Entry 7PWG (electron microscopy, 2.75 A resolution); this record covers chains 1 and A of the 44 polymer chains in the assembly.

== Chain 1 ==
Molecule: rRNA 28S
From: Giardia lamblia ATCC 50803
Sequence (2707 nucleotides; row label = number of the first residue in the row):
     1 GCGCGGCCCG AGGCGGCGGG GGCGACGGGC GGAACUUAAG CAUAUCAGUA CGCCCCGGAG
    61 GAGAAACCAA CCGGGAUUCC CCGUAGCGGC GAGCGACGCG GGAGGAGCCC GCCCCGAAGG
   121 CGCGCUGUGG GGCGCAGGCG CAGGCCCGCC GCGAGGGGGC CCGAGGGCCC CGCCCGAGAG
   181 GGUGCAAGCC CCGUACGGCG GCCGCCGGGC CUGCGCGGCG AGUAGCGCUG CUUGAGCGUG
   241 CAGCGCGAAG GGAGGCGCGG CCCUUCCAAG GCUAAAUACG CCCCGGGACC GAUAGCGGAC
   301 CAAGUAGCGC GAGCGAACGG UGAAAAGGAC GCCCUGCGGC CGCUCAAAAG ACCUGAACCC
   361 GGCCGGCCGC CGGCCCGCCG GCCCCGUCUC GAXACXCGGA CCGAGGAGCC ACGCGCCGCG
   421 GCGAGCCCGA GGGAGCCCCC GCGGCGGAGC GAGCGCGAGA CGCCCCGGGC CCGCCGCGCC
   481 CCUGCGGGCG UGCGCGGGCC GAGCCGCGGC GCGUGGGCCC GAXAGGCGGU GAUCUAUGCC
   541 CGGCGAGGGC GAGGCCGGGC GAAAGCCUGG UGGAGGCCCG CCGCGGUGCU GACGCGCAGA
   601 UCGCUCGUCG GAGCCGGGCA UGGGGGCGAA AGACUCAUCG AACCGCCUGG UAGCUGGUUG
   661 CCUCCGAAAU GUCUCCCAGG ACAGCCGCCG CCCCGCAGUU GCGGCCCGUA GAGCGCUGGC
   721 CGGCGGGAGC GGGGGGCCUG CCCCUCGCCC GCCCCCCAAA CUCCGAAGGG CCGCGCCGCC
   781 CCGCCGCUGG CCUGGGCGGG GCGGGCGAAU GCGGGCGGCG CGUGGGCCCC UCCUGGUAAG
   841 CAGGACGGGC GAGGCGGGAC GAUCCGGACG CCGGGCCAGG GUGCGCCGCC GGGGCCCGCG
   901 GAACGGCGUC GGCCGGUCCC GACAGCUGGA AGGUGGCCCC AGAAGUCGGC AUCCUCCAGG
   961 GAGUGUGUAA CAACCCACCA GCCGAAUCGG CCGGCCCGGA AAAUGGAGCG CGCCGGAGCC
  1021 CCGGACCCGC GCCCGGCCGC CGCGCGCGGC GGGUAGGAGG CCGCAGAGGC CCCGGGGGCG
  1081 AAGGCGGCGC GCAGGCCCCG CCGGACCGGC CUCUGGUGCA GAUCUCGGCA GCAGUAGCCG
  1141 CUACUCCGCG CCCCGGAGGA CUGAGGGGGA GACGGGUUCC GCGGCGCCUG CAUCUGGCCG
  1201 CGGGUGACUC GGGCCUAAGC GGCGGGUGAA GACCGGGAAG GGGCGUGCCC GCCCGUCGAA
  1261 CGGGGAGCCG GCGGAGACUC CGGCAGGCGC GGCCCCCGCG GAGACGCCCG CCCCCCGGCG
  1321 ACGCGCACGG GGACCGCGGC GGGCGGCGCC CCGGCCCGCG AACGCCCCGC AGCCCCCGGA
  1381 CGCCUUGCGC GGAGAGGGGG GCCCGGGGGC GGACCCCGCG CGUCCCCGGC CGCCCCUGAA
  1441 AAGCCGGGGG GCGCCGGCCG CGCGCCGUAC CGACCGCAGC AGGACUCCGG GGUCAGCAGC
  1501 CUCUAGCGCG GGAGCGAACG CGGCUCAGGG AAGUCGGCAA GCCGGCUCCG UAACCUCGGG
  1561 AAAAGGAGUG GCUCUGACGG CGCGCCGGGU CAGAACUGGA ACGGACGCGG GGAUCCCGAC
  1621 UGUUUACUAG AAACACAGCG UCGCGAGGGC CGCACCCGGC GCUGGCGCGA CGUGAUUUCU
  1681 GCCCAGUGCC ACGACCGUCA CCGUGAAGCG AUCCGCCGAA GCCCUGGUAA ACGGCGGGAG
  1741 UAACUAUGAC UCUCUUAAGG UAGCXAAXUG CCUCGUCGGG CAAUUUCCGA CGUGCAUGAA
  1801 UGGACCAACG AGGAUCCCAC UGUCCCGAGC CGCGCCUCCG CGAGCCUCCA GCCUCGGGAA
  1861 CGGGCGAGGG CCGGCCAGCG GGGCAAGAAG ACCCUUUUGA GCUUGACUCC AGCCCGGGCC
  1921 UGUGGGGCGG GGCGGCCGGC GCAGCGCACA GGGGAGGCCG CGCCCCUGAG ACACCCUGAC
  1981 GGCCGCCGCC GCCCCGCUCA CCCGGUCGCG CGGGGACCCG CCCGGGCGGG GAGUUCGGCU
  2041 GGGGCGGCGC GCCUGCUACA CCGGACCGCA GGCGUCCCAC GGCGGGCUCA GCGAGGACGG
  2101 AGACCUCCCG CGGAGCAGAA GGGCACAAGC CCGCCCGACC CGCGCCCCCC GUGCCGGCGC
  2161 GGGCCGCGAA AGCGGGGCCU ACCGAUCCUU CGCCGCCCCG GCCGCGGGCG CGGAGGUGGC
  2221 AGAAAAGUUA CCACAGGGAU AACUGGCUUG UGGCCGCCGA GCGCCCGCAG CGACGCGGCU
  2281 UUUUGAUCCU UXGAUGUCGG CUCUUCCUAC CGUCCGCGCG CACCGGCGCG GAAGCGUCGG
  2341 AUUGUUCACC CGUUCAAGGG AUCGUGAGCU GGGUUUAGAC CGUCGUGAGA CAGGUUAGUU
  2401 UUACCCUACU GGCCCCGGGG CCAGAGCACG GCGGGCCAGU ACGAGAGGAA CGCCCGCCGC
  2461 GGGCGCCCAG CCCCGCGGUU GCCCGCCGGG GCAGGACCGC GCGCCCGGGC CCGGGGGCCU
  2521 GGCGCUGCCG CCUCUAAAGC GCCACCCCCC CCUCCGGCCC CGCCGGGCCC GCGCCCCAGC
  2581 CCCGUGCCCC CUGCCCGAGG CGGCCCCCGC CCGGGAGGAC CACCCGGCGC GGCGCCCCUG
  2641 UACGGCGCAG GGCCUGCGAU CGCGUUCGCC CGGGGGGCGC GCCGGGCGGG CGCGCGGCCC
  2701 ACUUGCU
Disordered / not traced: 1-3, 132-146, 202-217, 335-337, 368, 434-436, 694, 727-748, 786, 897-899, 916-987, 1139, 1293-1297, 1308-1309, 1414-1415, 1453-1457, 1479, 1580-1586, 1692, 1743-1745, 1793, 1933-1988, 2099-2103, 2392, 2444, 2565-2566, 2648, 2654-2661, 2684-2685, 2695-2707
Modified residues: OMU (o2'-methyluridine 5'-monophosphate) at position 49, OMG (o2'-methylguanosine-5'-monophosphate) at position 313, OMG (o2'-methylguanosine-5'-monophosphate) at position 386, A2M (2'-O-methyladenosine 5'-(dihydrogen phosphate)) at position 393, A2M (2'-O-methyladenosine 5'-(dihydrogen phosphate)) at position 396, A2M (2'-O-methyladenosine 5'-(dihydrogen phosphate)) at position 523, OMG (o2'-methylguanosine-5'-monophosphate) at position 624, OMG (o2'-methylguanosine-5'-monophosphate) at position 1121, OMG (o2'-methylguanosine-5'-monophosphate) at position 1204, OMG (o2'-methylguanosine-5'-monophosphate) at position 1520, OMC (o2'-methylycytidine-5'-monophosphate) at position 1684, 5MC (5-methylcytidine-5'-monophosphate) at position 1765, A2M (2'-O-methyladenosine 5'-(dihydrogen phosphate)) at position 1768, OMG (o2'-methylguanosine-5'-monophosphate) at position 1775, OMC (o2'-methylycytidine-5'-monophosphate) at position 1824, OMG (o2'-methylguanosine-5'-monophosphate) at position 1882, OMU (o2'-methyluridine 5'-monophosphate) at position 1896, OMU (o2'-methyluridine 5'-monophosphate) at position 1897, OMU (o2'-methyluridine 5'-monophosphate) at position 1908, OMG (o2'-methylguanosine-5'-monophosphate) at position 2042, OMG (o2'-methylguanosine-5'-monophosphate) at position 2074, OMG (o2'-methylguanosine-5'-monophosphate) at position 2237, 5MC (5-methylcytidine-5'-monophosphate) at position 2292, OMC (o2'-methylycytidine-5'-monophosphate) at position 2380
Ion coordination: K+ site 1: A33, OMU_49; K+ site 2 near A34 (its only coordinating residue here); K+ site 3: C35, C46; K+ site 4: U37, A42; K+ site 5 near A38 (its only coordinating residue here); K+ site 6: A38, A39, G89, G91 (together with triethylene glycol); Mg2+ site 1: G40, C41; Mg2+ site 2: C41, G1899; K+ site 7: C41, A42; K+ site 8: A42, U43; K+ site 9: U43, A44, U45; K+ site 10: U43, A44, G88, G91; 153 more K+ sites not listed; 86 more Mg2+ sites not listed

== Chain A ==
Molecule: Ribosomal protein L2
From: Giardia lamblia ATCC 50803
UniProtKB: E2RTN4 (E2RTN4_GIAIC); residue numbers follow UniProt; this construct covers 1-251
Sequence (251 residues; numbered 1 to 251; the number before each row is that of its first residue):
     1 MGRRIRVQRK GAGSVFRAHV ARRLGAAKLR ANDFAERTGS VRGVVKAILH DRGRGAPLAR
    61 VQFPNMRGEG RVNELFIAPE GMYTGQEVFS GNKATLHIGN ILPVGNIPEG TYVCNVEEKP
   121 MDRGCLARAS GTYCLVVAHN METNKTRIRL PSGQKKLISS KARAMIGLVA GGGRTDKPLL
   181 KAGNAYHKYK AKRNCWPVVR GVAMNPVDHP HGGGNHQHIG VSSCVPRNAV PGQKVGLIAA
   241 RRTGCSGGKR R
Disordered / not traced: 1, 251
Ion coordination: K+ site 1: Gly2 (shared with G625(1) of chain 1); K+ site 2: Arg3 (shared with G2031(1) of chain 1); K+ site 3: Arg4 (shared with G626(1) of chain 1); K+ site 4: Gln8 (shared with G2030(1) of chain 1); K+ site 5: Asn194, Trp196; K+ site 6: Val198 (shared with A1635(1), C1636(1), G1674(1) of chain 1); K+ site 7: His211, Gly212, Gly213, His218 (shared with A2388(1) of chain 1)

== Chain 1 / chain A interface ==
Residue-residue contacts - 238 pairs, chain 1 then chain A:
  U537(1) with Val15(A), base contact; Asn194(A), hydrogen bond to the sugar
  G538(1) with Val15(A), sugar contact; His19(A), phosphate contact; Asn194(A), sugar contact
  C539(1) with His19(A), salt bridge to the phosphate
  C540(1) with Ala21(A), phosphate contact; Arg22(A), salt bridge to the phosphate; Arg52(A), salt bridge to the phosphate
  G576(1) with Lys181(A), salt bridge to the phosphate; Ala182(A), hydrogen bond to the base; Gly183(A), hydrogen bond to the base
  A612(1) with Ala182(A), base contact; Gly183(A), sugar contact; Tyr186(A), sugar contact; His187(A), salt bridge to the phosphate; Trp196(A), base contact
  U621(1) with Ser14(A), sugar contact
  G625(1) with Arg4(A), salt bridge to the phosphate
  G626(1) with Arg3(A), base contact; Arg4(A), phosphate contact; Arg9(A), phosphate contact
  C627(1) with Arg3(A), base contact; Arg9(A), salt bridge to the phosphate; Ser14(A), hydrogen bond to the phosphate; Val15(A), phosphate contact
  G628(1) with Arg3(A), base contact; Arg9(A), salt bridge to the phosphate; Asn194(A), phosphate contact; Asp208(A), hydrogen bond to the base
  A629(1) with Pro197(A), sugar contact; Val199(A), sugar contact
  A630(1) with Val199(A), base contact; Ala203(A), hydrogen bond to the sugar; Met204(A), base contact; Asp208(A), base contact
  G632(1) with Asn205(A), hydrogen bond to the sugar; Val207(A), base contact
  A633(1) with Arg3(A), base contact
  A641(1) with Gly2(A), hydrogen bond to the base
  G1219(1) with Arg17(A), salt bridge to the phosphate
  C1315(1) with Glu69(A), sugar contact; Gly70(A), phosphate contact
  C1316(1) with Gly70(A), phosphate contact; Arg71(A), hydrogen bond to the phosphate
  G1317(1) with Gln62(A), hydrogen bond to the phosphate; Arg71(A), salt bridge to the phosphate
  C1435(1) with Arg174(A), hydrogen bond to the base; Thr175(A), base contact; Lys177(A), salt bridge to the phosphate; Leu179(A), base contact; Lys188(A), base contact
  C1436(1) with His50(A), salt bridge to the phosphate; His187(A), stacking on the base
  U1437(1) with His50(A), salt bridge to the phosphate; Arg52(A), salt bridge to the phosphate
  C1634(1) with Arg200(A), salt bridge to the phosphate; Gln217(A), hydrogen bond to the phosphate
  A1635(1) with Pro197(A), phosphate contact; Val198(A), sugar contact; Val199(A), phosphate contact; Arg200(A), salt bridge to the phosphate
  C1636(1) with Ala182(A), sugar contact; Trp196(A), sugar contact; Pro197(A), phosphate contact; Val198(A), hydrogen bond to the phosphate
  A1637(1) with Leu179(A), hydrogen bond to the sugar; Leu180(A), hydrogen bond to the sugar; Lys181(A), sugar contact; Ala185(A), phosphate contact; Trp196(A), hydrogen bond to the phosphate
  G1638(1) with Pro178(A), phosphate contact; Leu179(A), hydrogen bond to the phosphate
  G1640(1) with Cys245(A), phosphate contact
  U1641(1) with Leu237(A), base contact; Thr243(A), sugar contact; Gly244(A), sugar contact
  C1642(1) with Ile238(A), hydrogen bond to the sugar; Ala240(A), phosphate contact; Arg242(A), sugar contact
  G1643(1) with Arg227(A), hydrogen bond to the phosphate; Ile238(A), sugar contact; Ala239(A), sugar contact; Ala240(A), phosphate contact; Arg241(A), salt bridge to the phosphate
  C1644(1) with Arg241(A), salt bridge to the phosphate
  G1645(1) with Leu126(A), base contact; Leu150(A), base contact; Pro151(A), base contact; Ser152(A), hydrogen bond to the base; Gln154(A), base contact; Lys156(A), hydrogen bond to the sugar
  A1646(1) with Glu118(A), hydrogen bond to the sugar; Lys156(A), salt bridge to the phosphate
  G1647(1) with Lys119(A), salt bridge to the phosphate
  G1649(1) with Arg227(A), phosphate contact
  C1650(1) with Val7(A), sugar contact; Arg227(A), salt bridge to the phosphate; Lys234(A), salt bridge to the phosphate
  C1651(1) with Val7(A), hydrogen bond to the sugar; Gln8(A), hydrogen bond to the sugar; Gly11(A), hydrogen bond to the sugar; Pro231(A), phosphate contact; Lys234(A), phosphate contact
  G1652(1) with Gln8(A), hydrogen bond to the phosphate; Gly11(A), sugar contact; Ala12(A), sugar contact; Pro231(A), phosphate contact
  G1658(1) with Gly11(A), hydrogen bond to the base
  G1659(1) with Lys10(A), sugar contact; Gly11(A), sugar contact; Arg17(A), phosphate contact
  C1660(1) with Phe16(A), sugar contact; Arg17(A), phosphate contact; Ala18(A), hydrogen bond to the phosphate; Arg193(A), phosphate contact
  G1661(1) with Ala18(A), phosphate contact; Arg193(A), salt bridge to the phosphate
  C1662(1) with Val20(A), base contact; Arg23(A), hydrogen bond to the sugar; Gly25(A), hydrogen bond to the base; Ala26(A), phosphate contact
  U1663(1) with Ala26(A), phosphate contact; Ala27(A), phosphate contact; Arg54(A), salt bridge to the phosphate; Arg128(A), salt bridge to the phosphate
  G1664(1) with Arg54(A), salt bridge to the phosphate; Glu118(A), base contact; Cys125(A), hydrogen bond to the sugar; Leu126(A), sugar contact; Ala127(A), hydrogen bond to the sugar; Arg128(A), salt bridge to the phosphate
  G1665(1) with Ala127(A), hydrogen bond to the phosphate; Arg128(A), hydrogen bond to the phosphate; Ala129(A), hydrogen bond to the phosphate; Thr132(A), phosphate contact; Pro151(A), sugar contact; Ser152(A), hydrogen bond to the sugar
  C1666(1) with Ala129(A), sugar contact; Ser130(A), hydrogen bond to the sugar; Gly131(A), base contact; Thr132(A), phosphate contact; Gly172(A), base contact; Gly173(A), hydrogen bond to the base; Arg174(A), hydrogen bond to the sugar; Thr175(A), sugar contact
  G1667(1) with Arg174(A), salt bridge to the phosphate
  C1668(1) with Lys192(A), salt bridge to the phosphate; Arg193(A), salt bridge to the phosphate
  G1669(1) with Arg193(A), salt bridge to the phosphate
  A1670(1) with Val7(A), sugar contact; Lys10(A), salt bridge to the phosphate; Val235(A), sugar contact; Gly236(A), hydrogen bond to the sugar; Leu237(A), base contact
  C1671(1) with Arg6(A), salt bridge to the phosphate; His209(A), salt bridge to the phosphate; His211(A), hydrogen bond to the phosphate; Val235(A), phosphate contact; Gly236(A), phosphate contact
  G1672(1) with Arg200(A), phosphate contact; Gly201(A), hydrogen bond to the phosphate; Val202(A), hydrogen bond to the phosphate; His211(A), salt bridge to the phosphate
  U1673(1) with Arg200(A), salt bridge to the phosphate; Val202(A), phosphate contact
  G1674(1) with Arg200(A), hydrogen bond to the base
  G1688(1) with Ser222(A), sugar contact; Cys224(A), hydrogen bond to the sugar
  C1689(1) with Cys224(A), sugar contact; Val225(A), sugar contact; Pro226(A), phosphate contact; Ala239(A), sugar contact; Ala240(A), hydrogen bond to the sugar
  C1690(1) with Pro226(A), phosphate contact; Arg227(A), hydrogen bond to the phosphate; Ala239(A), sugar contact; Ala240(A), sugar contact; Arg241(A), sugar contact
  G1727(1) with Arg241(A), hydrogen bond to the base
  U1728(1) with Arg242(A), phosphate contact; Thr243(A), hydrogen bond to the sugar
  A1729(1) with Arg242(A), salt bridge to the phosphate; Thr243(A), sugar contact; Gly244(A), phosphate contact
  A1730(1) with Gly244(A), phosphate contact; Cys245(A), hydrogen bond to the phosphate
  A1731(1) with Ser222(A), hydrogen bond to the base; Ser223(A), hydrogen bond to the sugar; Thr243(A), hydrogen bond to the sugar; Gly244(A), hydrogen bond to the phosphate
  C1732(1) with Gly220(A), hydrogen bond to the sugar; Val221(A), sugar contact; Ser222(A), sugar contact
  G1733(1) with His218(A), phosphate contact
  C1902(1) with Gly2(A), hydrogen bond to the phosphate; Pro206(A), phosphate contact
  U1903(1) with Pro206(A), phosphate contact
  A1911(1) with Val230(A), base contact
  G1912(1) with Asn228(A), base contact; Val230(A), base contact
  C1913(1) with Asn228(A), hydrogen bond to the sugar
  C1914(1) with Asn228(A), sugar contact
  G2004(1) with Met121(A), base contact
  G2005(1) with Met121(A), sugar contact; Arg123(A), phosphate contact
  U2006(1) with Arg123(A), salt bridge to the phosphate
  C2007(1) with Arg67(A), hydrogen bond to the sugar
  C2009(1) with Arg67(A), salt bridge to the phosphate
  G2010(1) with Asp33(A), phosphate contact; Phe34(A), stacking on the base; Arg37(A), phosphate contact
  C2011(1) with Arg37(A), salt bridge to the phosphate; Met121(A), base contact
  C2027(1) with Asn228(A), hydrogen bond to the base
  G2028(1) with Gln233(A), phosphate contact
  G2029(1) with Gln233(A), phosphate contact
  G2030(1) with Val230(A), base contact; Pro231(A), sugar contact; Gly232(A), sugar contact; Gln233(A), hydrogen bond to the phosphate
  G2031(1) with Gly2(A), hydrogen bond to the phosphate
  OMC_2380(1) with Gln217(A), phosphate contact
  C2381(1) with His216(A), salt bridge to the phosphate
  G2382(1) with His216(A), base contact
  U2383(1) with His216(A), hydrogen bond to the base
  G2385(1) with His218(A), base contact
  U2386(1) with Gly220(A), sugar contact; Val221(A), sugar contact
  G2387(1) with His218(A), salt bridge to the phosphate; Gly220(A), phosphate contact
  A2388(1) with Pro206(A), phosphate contact; Gly213(A), phosphate contact; Gly214(A), phosphate contact; His218(A), phosphate contact
  G2389(1) with Gly214(A), hydrogen bond to the phosphate; Asn215(A), hydrogen bond to the base
  A2390(1) with Asn215(A), hydrogen bond to the base
Interface residues without a listed pair, chain 1 (108 interface residues in all): C541, G613, A620, A631, C634, G1438, A1439, A1633, G2012, G2013, G2014, G2026, C2384
Interface residues without a listed pair, chain A (129 interface residues in all): Gly13, Leu24, Ala31, Gly53, Asn65, Pro120, Asp122, Lys145, Gly171, Lys190, Cys195, Pro210, Gly212, Ile219

== Overview ==
108 residues of chain 1 face 129 of chain A across their interface; the contacts include 65 hydrogen bonds, 42
salt bridges and 2 aromatic stacking contacts. Among the polar pairs are G576(1)-Ala182(A), G576(1)-Gly183(A)
and G628(1)-Asp208(A). A33(1) and OMU_49(1) form the K+ site 1.
Chain 1 is rRNA 28S and chain A is Ribosomal protein L2, both from Giardia lamblia ATCC 50803; the structure,
Cryo-EM structure of large subunit of Giardia lamblia ribosome at 2.7 A resolution, was determined by electron
microscopy.
